6GO3 - chain A; structure by X-ray diffraction, 2.20 A resolution.

# Chain A
Molecule: DNA nucleotidylexotransferase, DNA-directed DNA/RNA polymerase mu
Source organism: Mus musculus
Notes: EC 2.7.7.31, 2.7.7.7
UniProt: chimeric construct of P09838, Q9JIW4: residues 132-377 from P09838 (TDT_MOUSE) positions 132-377 (same numbers); residues 378-406 from Q9JIW4 positions 363-392 (offset varies); residues 407-510 from P09838 (TDT_MOUSE) positions 407-510 (same numbers)
Sequence (401 residues; numbered 111 to 510 plus 17 insertion-coded residues; 16 numbers in that range are skipped by the numbering (no residue carries them; nothing is unmodelled there); the number before each row is that of its first residue; a row labelled like 383A-383Q holds insertion residues (383A, then the next letters in order)):
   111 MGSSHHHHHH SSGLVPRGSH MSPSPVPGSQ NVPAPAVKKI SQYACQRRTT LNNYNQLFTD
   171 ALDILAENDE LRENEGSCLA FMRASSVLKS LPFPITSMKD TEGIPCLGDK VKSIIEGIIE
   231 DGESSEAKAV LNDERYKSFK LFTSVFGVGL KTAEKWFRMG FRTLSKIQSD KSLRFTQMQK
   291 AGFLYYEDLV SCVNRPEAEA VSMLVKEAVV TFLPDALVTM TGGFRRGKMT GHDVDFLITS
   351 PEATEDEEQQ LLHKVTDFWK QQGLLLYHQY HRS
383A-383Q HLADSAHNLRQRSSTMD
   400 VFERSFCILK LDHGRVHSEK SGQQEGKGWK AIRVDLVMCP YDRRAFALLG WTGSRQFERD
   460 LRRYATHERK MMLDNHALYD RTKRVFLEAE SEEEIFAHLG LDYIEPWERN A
Unresolved in the structure: 111-147, 383A-383Q, 420-423
Sequence notes: initiating methionine (111); expression tag (112-131); conflict Val-400 (Ala386 in Q9JIW4)
UniProt features mapped onto this chain:
  - region: Val-258 to Thr-262 (Involved in DNA binding)
  - binding site (a 2'-deoxyribonucleoside 5'-triphosphate): Gly-333 to Lys-338, His-342 to Asp-345, Gly-449, Trp-450
  - binding site (Mg(2+)): Asp-343, Asp-345, Asp-434
  - modified residue: Ser-134 (Phosphoserine)

# In short
Curated annotation (UniProt) lists 12 residues binding 2'-deoxyribonucleoside 5'-triphosphate and 3
Mg2+-binding residues.
Chain A is DNA nucleotidylexotransferase, DNA-directed DNA/RNA polymerase mu (Mus musculus); the structure,
TdT chimera (Loop1 of pol mu) - apoenzyme, was determined by X-ray diffraction, deposited together with 6GO4,
6GO5, 6GO6 and 6GO7.
